Entry 8E2U (electron microscopy, 3.48 A resolution); this record covers chains A and H of the 3 polymer chains in the assembly.

== Chain A ==
Protein: Fusion glycoprotein F0
From: Human metapneumovirus A
Notes: engineered mutation(s): Q100R, S101R, A113C, A185P, A339C
Chain sequence (439 residues; numbered 18 to 456; the number before each row is that of its first residue):
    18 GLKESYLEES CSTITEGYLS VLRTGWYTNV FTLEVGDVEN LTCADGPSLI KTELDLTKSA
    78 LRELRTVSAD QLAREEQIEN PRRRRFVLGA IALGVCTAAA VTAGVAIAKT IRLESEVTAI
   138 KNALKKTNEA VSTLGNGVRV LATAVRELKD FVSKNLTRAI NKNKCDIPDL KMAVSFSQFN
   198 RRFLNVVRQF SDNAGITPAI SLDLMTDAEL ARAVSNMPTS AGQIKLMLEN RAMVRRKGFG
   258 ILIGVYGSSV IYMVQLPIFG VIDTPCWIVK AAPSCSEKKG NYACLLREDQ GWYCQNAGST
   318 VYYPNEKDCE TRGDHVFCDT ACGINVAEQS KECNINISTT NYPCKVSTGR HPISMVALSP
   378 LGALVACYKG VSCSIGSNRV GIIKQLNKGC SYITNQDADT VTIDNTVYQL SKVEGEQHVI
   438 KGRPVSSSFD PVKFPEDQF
Cystine bridges: Cys28-Cys407, Cys60-Cys182, Cys113-Cys339, Cys283-Cys311, Cys326-Cys335, Cys350-Cys361, Cys384-Cys390
Reported in the primary citation:
  - conformationally variable residues (helix shift): Val84 to Glu92

== Chain H ==
Protein: RSV-199 heavy chain
From: Homo sapiens
Chain sequence (225 residues; each row starts with the number of its first residue; a row labelled like 82A-82C holds insertion residues (82A, then the next letters in order)):
     1 QVQLVESGGG VVKPGGSLRV SCVVSGFTFS SYRMHWVRQA PGKGLEWVSS ITASSS
   56A Y
    57 INYAESVKGR FTISRDNAKN SLYLQM
82A-82C NSL
    83 RAEDTAVYYC ARDENTGI
100A-100E SHYWF
   101 DPWGQGTLVT VSSASTKGPS VFPLAPSSKS TSGGTAALGC LVKDYFPEPV TVSWNSGALT
   161 SGVHTFPAVL QSSGLYSLSS VVTVPSSSLG TQTYICNVNH KPSNTKVDKK VEPKSC
Cystine bridges: Cys22-Cys92, Cys140-Cys196

== Chain A / chain H interface ==
Pairs across the interface - 21 pairs, chain A then chain H:
  Leu36(A) with Ser54(H)
  Pro235(A) with Ile100(H); Ser100A(H)
  Thr236(A) with Ile100(H); Tyr100C(H)
  Ser237(A) with Tyr100C(H), hydrogen bond (backbone-side chain)
  Ala238(A) with Asn58(H)
  Gln240(A) with Gly99(H)
  Leu243(A) with Tyr56A(H)
  Ile275(A) with Ile100(H), hydrophobic
  Gly277(A) with Gly99(H)
  Ile279(A) with Thr52(H)
  Asp280(A) with Thr52(H); Ala53(H); Ser56(H), hydrogen bond; Tyr56A(H)
  Pro282(A) with Ser30(H)
  Gln312(A) with Ser30(H)
  Asn313(A) with Ser31(H), hydrogen bond (backbone-side chain)
  Ala314(A) with Tyr32(H)
  Glu345(A) with Thr28(H)
Interface residues without a listed pair, chain A (22 interface residues in all): Gly239, Lys242, Glu246, Thr281, Gly315, His332
Interface residues without a listed pair, chain H (15 interface residues in all): Arg33
From the paper, about this interface:
  - epitope / paratope residues, chain A: Leu36(A), Pro235(A), Gln240(A), Lys242(A), Leu243(A), Ile279(A), Asp280(A), Pro282(A)
  - epitope / paratope residues, chain H: Ser54(H), Ser56(H), Tyr56A(H)

== In short ==
22 residues of chain A and 15 residues of chain H are in contact, with 3 hydrogen bonds. Polar pairs include
Ser237(A)-Tyr100C(H), Asp280(A)-Ser56(H) and Asn313(A)-Ser31(H). The paper reports epitope/paratope residues
Leu36(A), Pro235(A) and Ser54(H) among others; conformational variability at Val84(A).
Chain A is Fusion glycoprotein F0 (Human metapneumovirus A) and chain H is RSV-199 heavy chain (Homo sapiens);
the structure, HMPV F monomer bound to RSV-199 Fab, was determined by electron microscopy, deposited together
with 8DZW and 8EBP.
